Entry 8FRU (electron microscopy, 2.49 A resolution); this record covers chains e and 1 of the 43 polymer chains in the assembly.

[Chain e]
Protein: 60S ribosomal protein eL32
Organism: Giardia intestinalis assemblage A
UniProtKB: A8BMD9 (A8BMD9_GIAIC); residue numbers follow UniProt; this construct covers 1-136
Sequence (136 residues; each row starts with the number of its first residue):
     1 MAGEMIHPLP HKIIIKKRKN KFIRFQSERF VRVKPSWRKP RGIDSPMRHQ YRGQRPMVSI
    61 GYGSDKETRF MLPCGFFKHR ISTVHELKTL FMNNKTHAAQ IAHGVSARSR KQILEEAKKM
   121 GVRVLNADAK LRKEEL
Disordered / not traced: 1-8, 133-136
Ion coordination: Mg2+: Asp-44 (shared with U386(1), A391(1) of chain 1)

[Chain 1]
Molecule: 28S rRNA
Organism: Giardia intestinalis assemblage A
Sequence (2687 nucleotides; each row starts with the number of its first residue):
     1 CGCGGCCCGA GGCGGCGGGG GCGACGGGCG GAACUUAAGC AUAUCAGUAC GCCCCGGAGG
    61 AGAAACCAAC CGGGAUUCCC CGUAGCGGCG AGCGACGCGG GAGGAGCCCG CCCCGAAGGC
   121 GCGCUGUGGG GCGCAGGCGC AGGCCCGCCG CGAGGGGGCC CGAGGGCCCC GCCCGAGAGG
   181 GUGCAAGCCC CGUACGGCGG CCGCCGGGCC UGCGCGGCGA GUAGCGCUGC UUGAGCGUGC
   241 AGCGCGAAGG GAGGCGCGGC CCUUCCAAGG CUAAAUACGC CCCGGGACCG AUAGCGGACC
   301 AAGUAGCGCG AGCGAACGGU GAAAAGGACG CCCUGCGGCC GCUCAAAAGA CCUGAACCCG
   361 GCCGGCCGCC GGCCCGCCGG CCCCGUCUCG AAACACGGAC CGAGGAGCCA CGCGCCGCGG
   421 CGAGCCCGAG GGAGCCCCCG CGGCGGAGCG AGCGCGAGAC GCCCCGGGCC CGCCAUGCCC
   481 CUGCGGGCGU GCGCGGGCCG AGCCGCGGCG CGUGGGCCCG AAAGGCGGUG AUCUAUGCCC
   541 GGCGAGGGCG AGGCCGGGCG AAAGCCUGGU GGAGGCCCGC CGCGGUGCUG ACGCGCAGAU
   601 CGCUCGUCGG AGCCGGGCAU GGGGGCGAAA GACUCAUCGA ACCGCCUGGU AGCUGGUUGC
   661 CUCCGAAAUG UCUCCCAGGA CAGCCGCCGC CCCGCAGUUG CGGCCCGUAG AGCGCUGGCC
   721 GGCGGGAGCG GGGGGCCUGC CCCUCGCCCG CCCCCCAAAC UCCGAAGGGC CGCGCCGCCC
   781 CGCCGCUGGC CUGGGCGGGG CGGGCGAAUG CGGGCGGCGC GUGGGCCCCU CCUGGUAAGC
   841 AGGACGGGCG AGGCGGGACG AUCCGGACGC CGGGCCAGGG UGCGCCGCCG GGGCCCGCGG
   901 AACGGCGUCG GCCGGUCCCG ACAGCUGGAA GGUGGCCCCA GAAGUCGGCA UCCUCCAGGG
   961 AGUGUGUAAC AACCCACCAG CCGAAUCGGC CGGCCCGGAA AAUGGAGCGC GCCGGAGCCC
  1021 CGGACCCGCG CCCGGCCGCC GCGCGCGGCG GGUAGGAGGC CGCAGAGGCC CCGGGGGCGA
  1081 AGGCGGCGCG CAGGCCCCGC CGGACCGGCC UCUGGUGCAG AUCUCGGCAG CAGUAGCCGC
  1141 UACUCCGCGC CCCGGAGGAC UGAGGGGGAG ACGGGUUCCG CGGCGCCUGC AUCUGGCCGC
  1201 GGGUGACUCG GGCCUAAGCG GCGGGUGAAG ACCGGGAAGG GGCGUGCCCG CCCGUCGAAC
  1261 GGGGAGCCGG CGGAGACUCC GGCAGGCGCG GCCCCCGCGG AGACGCCCGC CCCCCGGCGA
  1321 CGCGCACGGG GACCGCGGCG GGCGGCGCCC CGGCCCGCGA ACGCCCCGCA GCCCCCGGAC
  1381 GCCUUGCGCG GAGAGGGGGG CCCGGGGGCG GACCCCGCGC GUCCCCGGCC GCCCCUGAAA
  1441 AGCCGGGGGG CGCCGGCCGC GCGCCGUACC GACCGCAGCA GGACUCCGGG GUCAGCAGCC
  1501 UCUAGCGCGG GAGCGAACGC GGCUCAGGGA AGUCGGCAAG CCGGCUCCGU AACCUCGGGA
  1561 AAAGGAGUGG CUCUGACGGC GCGCCGGGUC AGAACUGGAA CGGACGCGGG GAUCCCGACU
  1621 GUUUACUAGA AACACAGCGU CGCGAGGGCC GCACCCGGCG CUGGCGCGAC GUGAUUUCUG
  1681 CCCAGUGCCA CGACCGUCAC CGUGAAGCGA UCCGCCGAAG CCCUGGUAAA CGGCGGGAGU
  1741 AACUAUGACU CUCUUAAGGU AGCCAAAUGC CUCGUCGGGC AAUUUCCGAC GUGCAUGAAU
  1801 GGACCAACGA GGAUCCCACU GUCCCGAGCC GCGCCUCCGC GAGCCUCCAG CCUCGGGAAC
  1861 GGGCGAGGGC CGGCCAGCGG GGCAAGAAGA CCCUUUUGAG CUUGACUCCA GCCCGGGCCU
  1921 GUGGGGCGGG GCGGCCGGCG CAGCGCACAG GGGAGGCCGC GCCCCUGAGA CACCCUGACG
  1981 GCCGCCGCCG CCCCGCUCAC CCGGUCGCGC GGGGACCCGC CCGGGCGGGG AGUUCGGCUG
  2041 GGGCGGCGCG CCUGCUACAC CGGACCGCAG GCGUCCCACG GCGGGCUCAG CGAGGACGGA
  2101 GACCUCCCGC GGAGCAGAAG GGCACAAGCC CGCCCGACCC GCGCCCCCCG UGCCGGCGCG
  2161 GGCCGCGAAA GCGGGGCCUA CCGAUCCUUC GCCGCCCCGG CCGCGGGCGC GGAGGUGGCA
  2221 GAAAAGUUAC CACAGGGAUA ACUGGCUUGU GGCCGCCGAG CGCCCGCAGC GACGCGGCUU
  2281 UUUGAUCCUU CGAUGUCGGC UCUUCCUACC GUCCGCGCGC ACCGGCGCGG AAGCGUCGGA
  2341 UUGUUCACCC GUUCAAGGGA UCGUGAGCUG GGUUUAGACC GUCGUGAGAC AGGUUAGUUU
  2401 UACCCUACUG GCCCCGGGGC CAGAGCACGG CGGGCCAGUA CGAGAGGAAC GCCCGCCGCG
  2461 GGCCGCCAGC CCCGCGGUUG CCCGGCCGGG CAGCGCCGCG CCGCCGCGCC CGGGGGCCCU
  2521 GCGCUGACCG CCUCUAAGCG CGCACCCCGC CUCGCGCCCC GCCCGGCCGC GCGCCCCAGC
  2581 CCCGUGCCCC GUCGCCGAGC GGCCCCCGCC CGGGGAGACC ACCCGGCGCG GCGCUCCUGU
  2641 ACGGCGCAGA GCCCUGCGAU CGCCUGAGGG ACGCGCCUGC AGAGCGC
Disordered / not traced: 136-144, 201-213, 734-741, 925-977, 1581-1584, 1931-1979
Construct notes: insertion (1894)
Ion coordination: Na+ site 1: G20, C54; Mg2+ site 1: G39, C40; Mg2+ site 2: C40, G1898; Mg2+ site 3 near G47 (its only coordinating residue here); Mg2+ site 4 near G60 (its only coordinating residue here); Mg2+ site 5 near A153 (its only coordinating residue here); Mg2+ site 6 near U232 (its only coordinating residue here); Mg2+ site 7: G254, C2198, G2199; Mg2+ site 8 near A267 (its only coordinating residue here); Mg2+ site 9 near A274 (its only coordinating residue here); Mg2+ site 10 near C289 (its only coordinating residue here); Mg2+ site 11 near G294 (its only coordinating residue here); 86 more Mg2+ sites not listed; 22 more Na+ sites not listed; 5 more K+ sites not listed
Ligand contacts: spermidine (SPD): A38, G39, C40, G88, C89, G90, U2185, C2186, A2222

[Interface between chain e and chain 1]
Contacting residue pairs - 130 pairs, chain e then chain 1:
  Lys-16(e) with C1089(1), salt bridge to the phosphate; G1090(1), salt bridge to the phosphate
  Lys-17(e) with G869(1), base contact; C870(1), sugar contact; C1036(1), hydrogen bond to the base; C1037(1), hydrogen bond to the sugar
  Arg-18(e) with G371(1), salt bridge to the phosphate
  Asn-20(e) with G371(1), phosphate contact
  Lys-21(e) with G1090(1), hydrogen bond to the base; G1094(1), hydrogen bond to the base
  Phe-22(e) with C1091(1), sugar contact; A1092(1), phosphate contact
  Arg-24(e) with A1119(1), salt bridge to the phosphate
  Phe-25(e) with C384(1), phosphate contact
  Gln-26(e) with C383(1), phosphate contact; C384(1), hydrogen bond to the phosphate; A1119(1), hydrogen bond to the base
  Glu-28(e) with G368(1), sugar contact
  Arg-29(e) with C383(1), salt bridge to the phosphate
  Phe-30(e) with A1119(1), base contact
  Val-31(e) with C401(1), phosphate contact
  Arg-32(e) with C400(1), salt bridge to the phosphate; C401(1), salt bridge to the phosphate; G402(1), phosphate contact; A1119(1), hydrogen bond to the base
  Val-33(e) with A1119(1), base contact
  Ser-36(e) with G1093(1), sugar contact; G1094(1), hydrogen bond to the phosphate
  Trp-37(e) with C660(1), phosphate contact; C661(1), hydrogen bond to the phosphate; A1092(1), phosphate contact; G1093(1), hydrogen bond to the phosphate
  Arg-38(e) with G659(1), salt bridge to the phosphate; C660(1), phosphate contact; G1093(1), phosphate contact; G1094(1), salt bridge to the phosphate
  Lys-39(e) with C660(1), hydrogen bond to the phosphate; C661(1), phosphate contact
  Arg-41(e) with C660(1), salt bridge to the phosphate
  Gly-42(e) with G385(1), phosphate contact; U386(1), phosphate contact
  Ile-43(e) with U386(1), hydrogen bond to the phosphate; U388(1), base contact
  Asp-44(e) with U386(1), base contact; A391(1), phosphate contact; A392(1), phosphate contact
  Ser-45(e) with G385(1), phosphate contact
  Pro-46(e) with C384(1), phosphate contact
  Arg-48(e) with G852(1), salt bridge to the phosphate; G1052(1), phosphate contact; U1053(1), sugar contact
  His-49(e) with G852(1), salt bridge to the phosphate; G853(1), sugar contact
  Gln-50(e) with G853(1), hydrogen bond to the sugar
  Tyr-51(e) with G853(1), phosphate contact; C854(1), phosphate contact
  Arg-52(e) with G380(1), hydrogen bond to the phosphate; C381(1), salt bridge to the phosphate; C854(1), hydrogen bond to the phosphate; G855(1), salt bridge to the phosphate
  Gly-53(e) with G380(1), sugar contact; C381(1), sugar contact
  Gln-54(e) with C381(1), sugar contact
  Arg-55(e) with C369(1), hydrogen bond to the phosphate; C370(1), salt bridge to the phosphate
  Val-58(e) with C661(1), sugar contact; C1091(1), sugar contact; A1092(1), sugar contact
  Ser-59(e) with U662(1), phosphate contact; G869(1), hydrogen bond to the sugar; C1091(1), base contact
  Ile-60(e) with C661(1), phosphate contact; U662(1), hydrogen bond to the phosphate; G869(1), hydrogen bond to the sugar; C1037(1), sugar contact; G1038(1), sugar contact; C1091(1), base contact
  Gly-61(e) with G869(1), hydrogen bond to the base; C870(1), sugar contact; C1037(1), base contact
  Tyr-62(e) with C870(1), phosphate contact; C1091(1), sugar contact
  Gly-63(e) with C1037(1), sugar contact; C1091(1), phosphate contact
  Ser-64(e) with C1037(1), sugar contact; C1091(1), hydrogen bond to the phosphate
  Asp-65(e) with C1036(1), phosphate contact; C1037(1), phosphate contact
  Lys-66(e) with C1037(1), salt bridge to the phosphate; G1038(1), salt bridge to the phosphate
  Arg-69(e) with C1037(1), hydrogen bond to the phosphate; G1038(1), salt bridge to the phosphate; G1090(1), phosphate contact; C1091(1), salt bridge to the phosphate
  Phe-70(e) with C1089(1), phosphate contact; G1090(1), hydrogen bond to the phosphate
  Leu-72(e) with G1088(1), sugar contact; C1089(1), sugar contact
  Pro-73(e) with G1088(1), phosphate contact; C1089(1), phosphate contact
  Lys-78(e) with C1096(1), hydrogen bond to the sugar
  Arg-80(e) with C1096(1), hydrogen bond to the phosphate; C1097(1), salt bridge to the phosphate
  Thr-83(e) with G1074(1), sugar contact
  His-85(e) with C1071(1), sugar contact
  Gln-100(e) with C1096(1), hydrogen bond to the sugar; C1097(1), sugar contact
  Ile-101(e) with C1097(1), sugar contact
  Ala-102(e) with C1097(1), phosphate contact
  His-103(e) with C1097(1), hydrogen bond to the phosphate; C1098(1), salt bridge to the phosphate
  Gly-104(e) with G1075(1), hydrogen bond to the sugar
  Val-105(e) with G1075(1), sugar contact; G1076(1), phosphate contact
  Ser-106(e) with G1076(1), hydrogen bond to the phosphate; G1077(1), phosphate contact; C1078(1), hydrogen bond to the sugar
  Ala-107(e) with C1078(1), base contact
  Arg-108(e) with C167(1), sugar contact; C1078(1), base contact
  Ser-109(e) with G1076(1), hydrogen bond to the phosphate
  Arg-110(e) with C1098(1), salt bridge to the phosphate
  Lys-111(e) with C1078(1), base contact
  Asn-126(e) with C1097(1), hydrogen bond to the phosphate; C1098(1), phosphate contact
  Ala-129(e) with C1098(1), phosphate contact; G1099(1), phosphate contact
  Lys-130(e) with G1079(1), salt bridge to the phosphate; G1099(1), hydrogen bond to the phosphate
  Arg-132(e) with G1099(1), salt bridge to the phosphate
Interface residues without a listed pair, chain e (69 interface residues in all): Thr-68, Met-71, Ser-82
Interface residues without a listed pair, chain 1 (59 interface residues in all): A356, C387, A851, G856, G1050, C1072, A1080, C1847

[Overview]
Chain e and chain 1 form an interface of 69 and 59 residues respectively, with 33 hydrogen bonds and 24 salt
bridges. Among the polar pairs are Lys-17(e)/C1036(1), Lys-21(e)/G1090(1) and Lys-21(e)/G1094(1). Ligands of
chain 1: spermidine. U386(1), A391(1) and Asp-44(e) form the Mg2+ site.
Chain e is 60S ribosomal protein eL32 and chain 1 is 28S rRNA, both from Giardia intestinalis assemblage A;
the structure, 60S subunit of the Giardia lamblia 80S ribosome, was determined by electron microscopy.
